PDB entry 9I5H | electron microscopy, 2.70 A resolution | chains D and O of the 17 polymer chains in the assembly

[Chain D (and O)]
Molecule: Flagellin
Source organism: Litorilinea aerophila
Notes: chain O of this document is another copy of the same molecule, construct and numbering; everything in this record applies to it too
UniProt: A0A540VDN8 (A0A540VDN8_9CHLR); residues -1 to 181 here correspond to UniProt positions 29-211 (UniProt number = residue number + 30)
Sequence (183 residues; numbered -1 to 181; the number before each row is that of its first residue; numbers below 1 keep their minus sign (Ile-1 is residue -1)):
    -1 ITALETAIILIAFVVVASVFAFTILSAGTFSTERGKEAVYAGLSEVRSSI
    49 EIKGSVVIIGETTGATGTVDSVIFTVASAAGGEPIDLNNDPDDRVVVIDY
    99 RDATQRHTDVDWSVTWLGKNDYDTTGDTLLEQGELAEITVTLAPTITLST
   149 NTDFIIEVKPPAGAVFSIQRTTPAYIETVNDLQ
What the authors report for this chain:
  - post-translational modification sites: Thr64, Thr143

[How chain D and chain O interact]
Contacting residue pairs - 7 pairs, chain D then chain O:
  Leu2(D) - Val37(O)  hydrophobic
  Ile6(D) - Val44(O)  hydrophobic
  Ile9(D) - Leu41(O)  hydrophobic
  Ile9(D) - Val44(O)  hydrophobic
  Val13(D) - Ala78(O)
  Phe20(D) - Glu49(O)
  Phe20(D) - Lys51(O)
Also at the interface, not in a pair above, chain D (9 interface residues in all): Ala10, Ser16, Val17, Phe28
Also at the interface, not in a pair above, chain O (9 interface residues in all): Arg45, Ile50, Gln181

[Summary]
The chain D/chain O interface involves 9 residues from each chain. From the paper: modification sites Thr64(D)
and Thr143(D).
Both chains are Flagellin (Litorilinea aerophila). Entry 9I5H (Structure of the bacterial archaellum from L.
aerophila) was determined by electron microscopy together with 9R50 from the same study.
